PDB entry 6PQV | electron microscopy, 3.30 A resolution | chains W and C of the 22 polymer chains in the assembly

# Chain W
Molecule: ATP synthase subunit delta
Organism: Escherichia coli
UniProtKB: V0ZA15 (V0ZA15_ECOLX); residues 0-176 here correspond to UniProt positions 1-177 (UniProt number = residue number + 1)
Amino-acid sequence (177 residues; row label = number of the first residue in the row; numbering starts at 0):
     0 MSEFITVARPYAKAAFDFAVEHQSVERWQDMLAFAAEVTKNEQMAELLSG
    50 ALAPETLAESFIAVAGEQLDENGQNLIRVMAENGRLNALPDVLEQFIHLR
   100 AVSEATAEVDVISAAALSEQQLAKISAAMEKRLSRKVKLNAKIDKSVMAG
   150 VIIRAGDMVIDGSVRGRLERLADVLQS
Disordered / not traced: 0-1, 175-176
Sequence notes: conflict Ala64 (Cys65 in V0ZA15), Ala140 (Cys141 in V0ZA15)

# Chain C
Molecule: ATP synthase subunit alpha
Organism: Escherichia coli
Notes: EC 7.1.2.2
UniProtKB: A0A073FQ32 (A0A073FQ32_ECOLX); residue numbers follow UniProt; this construct covers 1-513
Amino-acid sequence (513 residues; numbered 1 to 513; the number before each row is that of its first residue):
     1 MQLNSTEISELIKQRIAQFNVVSEAHNEGTIVSVSDGVIRIHGLADCMQG
    51 EMISLPGNRYAIALNLERDSVGAVVMGPYADLAEGMKVKCTGRILEVPVG
   101 RGLLGRVVNTLGAPIDGKGPLDHDGFSAVEAIAPGVIERQSVDQPVQTGY
   151 KAVDSMIPIGRGQRELIIGDRQTGKTALAIDAIINQRDSGIKCIYVAIGQ
   201 KASTISNVVRKLEEHGALANTIVVVATASESAALQYLAPYAGCAMGEYFR
   251 DRGEDALIIYDDLSKQAVAYRQISLLLRRPPGREAFPGDVFYLHSRLLER
   301 AARVNAEYVEAFTKGEVKGKTGSLTALPIIETQAGDVSAFVPTNVISITD
   351 GQIFLETNLFNAGIRPAVNPGISVSRVGGAAQTKIMKKLSGGIRTALAQY
   401 RELAAFSQFASDLDDATRKQLDHGQKVTELLKQKQYAPMSVAQQSLVLFA
   451 AERGYLADVELSKIGSFEAALLAYVDRDHAPLMQEINQTGGYNDEIEGKL
   501 KGILDSFKATQSW
Disordered / not traced: 1
Bound ions: Mg2+: Thr176 (together with ATP)
Ligand contacts:
  - ADP (adenosine-5'-diphosphate): Arg376, Val377, Gly378
  - ATP: Tyr150, Asp170, Arg171, Gln172, Thr173, Gly174, Lys175, Thr176, Ala177, Asp261, Glu331, Phe360, Arg365, Pro366, Gln433, Lys434, Gln435

# Interface between chain W and chain C
Pairs across the interface - 35 pairs, chain W then chain C:
  Glu2(W) with Gln2(C)
  Phe3(W) with Gln2(C)
  Thr5(W) with Asn4(C)
  Val6(W) with Gln2(C); Asn4(C)
  Pro9(W) with Asn4(C); Glu7(C)
  Tyr10(W) with Glu7(C), hydrogen bond; Ile12(C), hydrophobic
  Lys12(W) with Ser9(C)
  Ala13(W) with Ser9(C); Ile12(C), hydrophobic
  Asp16(W) with Ser9(C), hydrogen bond; Lys13(C)
  Phe17(W) with Lys13(C); Ile16(C), hydrophobic; Ala17(C), hydrophobic
  Glu20(W) with Lys13(C), salt bridge
  Asn71(W) with Ile16(C); Ala17(C)
  Asn74(W) with Arg15(C); Ile16(C), hydrogen bond (side chain-backbone); Ala17(C); Gln18(C); Phe19(C)
  Leu75(W) with Ile16(C), hydrophobic
  Arg77(W) with Phe19(C)
  Val78(W) with Arg15(C); Phe19(C), hydrophobic
  Glu81(W) with Arg15(C), salt bridge; Phe19(C)
  Asn82(W) with Glu7(C), hydrogen bond
  Arg84(W) with Gln2(C); Leu3(C), hydrogen bond (side chain-backbone); Glu7(C), salt bridge
Other interface residues (no listed pair), chain W (21 interface residues in all): Trp27, Glu70
Other interface residues (no listed pair), chain C (16 interface residues in all): Ser5, Ile8, Asn20, Arg68

# In short
21 residues of chain W face 16 of chain C across their interface; the contacts include 5 hydrogen bonds and 3
salt bridges. Polar contacts include Glu20(W)-Lys13(C), Glu81(W)-Arg15(C) and Arg84(W)-Glu7(C). Bound to chain
C: ATP and ADP.
Chain W is ATP synthase subunit delta and chain C is ATP synthase subunit alpha, both from Escherichia coli;
the structure, E. coli ATP Synthase State 1e, was determined by electron microscopy together with 6OQR, 6OQS,
6OQT, 6OQU, 6OQV, 6OQW and 3 further entries from the same study.
